2H9G - chains A and R of the 3 polymer chains in the assembly; structure by X-ray diffraction, 2.32 A resolution.

== Chain A ==
Name: Fab BdF1, light chain
From: Homo sapiens
Notes: fragment: Fab fragment; antibody fragment or engineered binder
Sequence (214 residues; each row starts with the number of its first residue):
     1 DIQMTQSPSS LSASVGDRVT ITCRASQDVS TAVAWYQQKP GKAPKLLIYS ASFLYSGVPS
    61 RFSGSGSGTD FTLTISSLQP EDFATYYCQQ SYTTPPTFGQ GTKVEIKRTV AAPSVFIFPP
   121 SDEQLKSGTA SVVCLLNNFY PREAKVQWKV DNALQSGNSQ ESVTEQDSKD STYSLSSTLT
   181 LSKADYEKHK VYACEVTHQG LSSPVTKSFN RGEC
Not modelled in the structure: 212-214
Disulfides: C23-C88, C134-C194

== Chain R ==
Name: Tumor necrosis factor receptor superfamily member 10B precursor
From: Homo sapiens
Notes: fragment: extra cellular domain
UniProt: O14763 (TR10B_HUMAN); residues 1-130 here correspond to UniProt positions 54-183 (UniProt number = residue number + 53)
Sequence (130 residues; row label = number of the first residue in the row):
     1 ALITQQDLAP QQRAAPQQKR SSPSEGLCPP GHHISEDGRD CISCKYGQDY STHWNDLLFC
    61 LRCTRCDSGE VELSPCTTTR NTVCQCEEGT FREEDSPEMC RKCRTGCPRG MVKVGDCTPW
   121 SDIECVHKES
Not modelled in the structure: 1-20, 129-130
Disulfides: C28-C41, C44-C60, C63-C76, C66-C84, C86-C100, C103-C117, C107-C125

== Chain A / chain R interface ==
Residue-residue contacts - 15 pairs, chain A then chain R:
  Y49(A) with H53(R); L57(R); L61(R)
  F53(A) with H53(R)
  L54(A) with L61(R)
  Y55(A) with L61(R), hydrophobic
  S56(A) with L61(R); R62(R)
  R61(A) with P97(R)
  S76(A) with P97(R)
  S77(A) with P97(R); E98(R)
  Q79(A) with M99(R)
  P80(A) with M99(R)
  E81(A) with M99(R)
Other interface residues (no listed pair), chain A (12 interface residues in all): G57
Other interface residues (no listed pair), chain R (9 interface residues in all): Y50, T64

== Summary ==
12 residues of chain A and 9 residues of chain R are in contact.
Chain A is Fab BdF1, light chain and chain R is Tumor necrosis factor receptor superfamily member 10B
precursor, both from Homo sapiens; the structure, Crystal structure of phage derived Fab BdF1 with human Death
Receptor 5 (DR5), was determined by X-ray diffraction.
